6S8D - chains L and A of the 12 polymer chains in the assembly; structure by electron microscopy, 3.49 A resolution.

== Chain L ==
Name: Light chain
From: Homo sapiens
Chain sequence (218 residues; numbered 2 to 219; the number before each row is that of its first residue):
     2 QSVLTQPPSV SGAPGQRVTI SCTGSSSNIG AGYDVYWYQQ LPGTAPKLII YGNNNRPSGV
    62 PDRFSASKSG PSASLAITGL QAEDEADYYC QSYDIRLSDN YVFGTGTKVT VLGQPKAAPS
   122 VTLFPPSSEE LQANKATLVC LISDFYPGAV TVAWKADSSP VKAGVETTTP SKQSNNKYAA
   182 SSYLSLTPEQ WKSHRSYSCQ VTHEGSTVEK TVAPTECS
Unresolved in the structure: 2, 113-219
Disulfides: Cys23-Cys91

== Chain A ==
Name: Envelope glycoprotein
From: Ebola virus
UniProtKB: A0A0U3BWW0 (A0A0U3BWW0_9MONO); numbering as in UniProt (aligned over 32-334)
Chain sequence (323 residues; each row starts with the number of its first residue):
    28 ETGRSIPLGV IHNSALQVSD VDKLVCRDKL SSTNQLRSVG LNLEGNGVAT DVPSATKRWG
    88 FRSGVPPKVV NYEAGEWAEN CYNLEIKKPD GSECLPAAPD GIRGFPRCRY VHKVSGTGPC
   148 AGDFAFHKEG AFFLYDRLAS TVIYRGTTFA EGVVAFLILP QAKKDFFSSH PLREPVNATE
   208 DPSSGYYSTT IRYQATGFGT NETEYLFEVD NLTYVQLESR FTPQFLLQLN ETIYTSGKRS
   268 NTTGKLIWKV NPEIDTTIGE WAFWETKKNL TRKIRSEELS FTVVSTHHQD TGEESASSGK
   328 LGLITNTIAG VAGLITGGRR TRR
Unresolved in the structure: 28-31, 195-212, 236-350
Differences from the reference sequence: expression tag (28-31, 335-350); conflict Ala42 (Thr in A0A0U3BWW0), Val310 (Ala in A0A0U3BWW0), Thr313 (Asn in A0A0U3BWW0), His314 (Arg in A0A0U3BWW0), His315 (Ala in A0A0U3BWW0), Gln316 (Lys in A0A0U3BWW0), Asp317 (Asn in A0A0U3BWW0), Thr318 (Ile in A0A0U3BWW0), Gly319 (Ser in A0A0U3BWW0), Glu320 (Gly in A0A0U3BWW0), Glu321 (Gln in A0A0U3BWW0), Ala323 (Pro in A0A0U3BWW0), Ser324 (Ala in A0A0U3BWW0), Ser325 (Arg in A0A0U3BWW0), Gly326 (Thr in A0A0U3BWW0), Lys327 (Ser in A0A0U3BWW0), Leu328 (Ser in A0A0U3BWW0), Gly329 (Asp in A0A0U3BWW0), Leu330 (Pro in A0A0U3BWW0), Ile331 (Gly in A0A0U3BWW0)
Disulfides: Cys108-Cys135, Cys121-Cys147

== Chain L / chain A interface ==
Pairs across the interface - 9 pairs, chain L then chain A:
  Gly33(L) with Pro146(A); Ala148(A)
  Tyr34(L) with Pro116(A), hydrophobic; Pro146(A)
  Tyr94(L) with Pro116(A), hydrophobic; Asp117(A)
  Asp100(L) with Thr144(A), hydrogen bond; Thr223(A); Gly224(A), hydrogen bond (side chain-backbone)
Other interface residues (no listed pair), chain L (8 interface residues in all): Ala32, Tyr37, Ile96, Ser99
Other interface residues (no listed pair), chain A (9 interface residues in all): Gly145, Thr227

== Summary ==
8 residues of chain L face 9 of chain A across their interface; the contacts include 2 hydrogen bonds. Polar
pairs include Asp100(L)-Thr144(A) and Asp100(L)-Gly224(A).
Chain L is Light chain (Homo sapiens) and chain A is Envelope glycoprotein (Ebola virus); the structure,
Structure of ZEBOV GP in complex with 1T0227 antibody, was determined by electron microscopy, deposited
together with 6S8J.
